PDB entry 5TOK | X-ray diffraction, 3.80 A resolution | chains B and E of the 6 polymer chains in the assembly

== Chain B ==
Molecule: Fusion glycoprotein F0, Fibritin chimera
Source organism: Human respiratory syncytial virus
UniProtKB: P03420 (FUS_HRSVA); residue numbers follow UniProt; this construct covers 1-513
Amino-acid sequence (550 residues; numbered 1 to 550; the number before each row is that of its first residue):
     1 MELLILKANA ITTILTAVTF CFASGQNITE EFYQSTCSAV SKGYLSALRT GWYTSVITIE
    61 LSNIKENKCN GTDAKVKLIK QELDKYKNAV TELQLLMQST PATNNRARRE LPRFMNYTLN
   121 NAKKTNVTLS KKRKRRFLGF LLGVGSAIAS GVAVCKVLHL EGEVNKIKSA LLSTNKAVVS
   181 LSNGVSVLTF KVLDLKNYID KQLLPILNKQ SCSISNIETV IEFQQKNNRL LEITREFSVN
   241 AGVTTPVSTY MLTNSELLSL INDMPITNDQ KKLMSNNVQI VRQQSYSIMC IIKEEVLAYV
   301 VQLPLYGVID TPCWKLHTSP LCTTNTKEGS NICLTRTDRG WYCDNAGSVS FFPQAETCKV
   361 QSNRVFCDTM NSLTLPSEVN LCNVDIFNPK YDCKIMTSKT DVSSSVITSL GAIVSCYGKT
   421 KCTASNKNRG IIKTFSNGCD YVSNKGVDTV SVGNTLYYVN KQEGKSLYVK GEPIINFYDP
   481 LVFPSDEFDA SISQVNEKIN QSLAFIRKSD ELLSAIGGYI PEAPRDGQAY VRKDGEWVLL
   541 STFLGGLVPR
Unresolved in the structure: 1-26, 97-136, 545-550
Disulfide bonds: Cys37-Cys439, Cys69-Cys212, Cys155-Cys290, Cys313-Cys343, Cys322-Cys333, Cys358-Cys367, Cys382-Cys393, Cys416-Cys422
Covalent attachments: N-acetylglucosamine (NAG) linked to Asn500
Sequence notes: conflict Ala102 (Pro in P03420); engineered mutation Cys155 (Ser in P03420), Phe190 (Ser in P03420), Leu207 (Val in P03420), Cys290 (Ser in P03420), Val379 (Ile in P03420), Val447 (Met in P03420)
Swiss-Prot annotation at these positions:
  - region: Phe137 to Val157 (Fusion peptide)
  - site (Cleavage): Arg109, Glu110, Arg136, Phe137
  - glycosylation (N-linked (GlcNAc...) asparagine): Asn27, Asn70, Asn116, Asn120, Asn126, Asn500
  - natural variant: Glu218 (E218A: In strain: Cold-passage attenuated), Val379 (I379V: In strain: Cold-passage attenuated; this construct carries the variant), Val447 (M447V: In strain: Cold-passage attenuated; this construct carries the variant)
  - mutagenesis: Cys37 (C37S: Impairs translation or folding of the F protein), Cys69 (C69S: Impairs translation or folding of the F protein), Arg108 to Arg109 (Complete loss of cleavage between F2 and p27), Arg108 (R108N: Complete loss of cleavage between F2 and p27), Arg109 (R109N: Complete loss of cleavage between F2 and p27), Lys131 (K131Q: No effect on cleavage between F2 and p27), Cys212 (C212S: No effect on F1 and F2 structure and glycosylation), Cys313 (C313S: Impairs translation or folding of the F protein), Cys322 (C322S: Impairs translation or folding of the F protein), Cys333 (C333S: Impairs translation or folding of the F protein), Cys343 (C343S: Impairs translation or folding of the F protein), Cys358 (C358S: Impairs translation or folding of the F protein), 6 further mutagenesis entries in UniProt

== Chain E ==
Molecule: Single-domain antibody F-VHH-L66
Source organism: Lama glama
Notes: antibody fragment or engineered binder
Amino-acid sequence (131 residues; numbered 1 to 119 plus 12 insertion-coded residues; the number before each row is that of its first residue; a row labelled like 82A-82C holds insertion residues (82A, then the next letters in order)):
     1 QVQLQESGGG LVQPGGSLRL SCAASGFTLD YYYIGWFRQA PGKEREGVSC IS
   52A S
    53 SHGSTYYADS VKGRFTISRD NAKNTVYLQM
82A-82C NSL
    83 KPEDTAVYYC ATVAVAHF
100A-100H RGCGVDGM
   101 DYWGKGTQVT VSSHHHHHH
Unresolved in the structure: 1, 116-119
Disulfide bonds: Cys22-Cys92, Cys50-Cys100C

== Interface between chain B and chain E ==
Pairs across the interface (18):
  Lys421(B) with Tyr102(E)
  Ser425(B) with Asp101(E), hydrogen bond
  Lys427(B) with Val100E(E); Asp100F(E)
  Asn428(B) with Arg45(E); Val100E(E); Trp103(E), hydrogen bond (backbone-side chain)
  Arg429(B) with Trp103(E)
  Gly430(B) with Met100H(E); Asp101(E)
  Ile431(B) with Asp101(E), hydrogen bond (backbone-backbone); Tyr102(E)
  Ser451(B) with His99(E), hydrogen bond
  Gly453(B) with His99(E), hydrogen bond (backbone-side chain)
  Asn454(B) with Ala98(E)
  Leu456(B) with His99(E); Arg100A(E)
  Tyr458(B) with Arg100A(E)
Interface residues without a listed pair, chain B (15 interface residues in all): Asn426, Thr449, Thr455

== Summary ==
The interface between chain B and chain E involves 15 residues on one side and 10 on the other, with 5
hydrogen bonds. Among the polar pairs are Ser425(B)-Asp101(E), Asn428(B)-Trp103(E) and Ser451(B)-His99(E).
N-acetylglucosamine is covalently linked to Asn500(B).
Chain B is Fusion glycoprotein F0, Fibritin chimera (Human respiratory syncytial virus) and chain E is
Single-domain antibody F-VHH-L66 (Lama glama); the structure, Crystal structure of the RSV F glycoprotein in
complex with the neutralizing single-domain antibody F-VHH-L66, was determined by X-ray diffraction (same
publication as 5TOJ and 5TP3).
